8SFJ - chains A and C of the 4 polymer chains in the assembly; structure by electron microscopy, 3.60 A resolution.

[Chain A]
Molecule: CRISPR-associated endonuclease Cas12a
Source organism: Acidaminococcus sp. BV3L6
Notes: EC 3.1.21.1, 4.6.1.22
Reference sequence: U2UMQ6 (CS12A_ACISB); residue numbers follow UniProt; this construct covers 1-1307
Chain sequence (1311 residues; each row starts with the number of its first residue; numbers below 1 keep their minus sign (Gly-3 is residue -3)):
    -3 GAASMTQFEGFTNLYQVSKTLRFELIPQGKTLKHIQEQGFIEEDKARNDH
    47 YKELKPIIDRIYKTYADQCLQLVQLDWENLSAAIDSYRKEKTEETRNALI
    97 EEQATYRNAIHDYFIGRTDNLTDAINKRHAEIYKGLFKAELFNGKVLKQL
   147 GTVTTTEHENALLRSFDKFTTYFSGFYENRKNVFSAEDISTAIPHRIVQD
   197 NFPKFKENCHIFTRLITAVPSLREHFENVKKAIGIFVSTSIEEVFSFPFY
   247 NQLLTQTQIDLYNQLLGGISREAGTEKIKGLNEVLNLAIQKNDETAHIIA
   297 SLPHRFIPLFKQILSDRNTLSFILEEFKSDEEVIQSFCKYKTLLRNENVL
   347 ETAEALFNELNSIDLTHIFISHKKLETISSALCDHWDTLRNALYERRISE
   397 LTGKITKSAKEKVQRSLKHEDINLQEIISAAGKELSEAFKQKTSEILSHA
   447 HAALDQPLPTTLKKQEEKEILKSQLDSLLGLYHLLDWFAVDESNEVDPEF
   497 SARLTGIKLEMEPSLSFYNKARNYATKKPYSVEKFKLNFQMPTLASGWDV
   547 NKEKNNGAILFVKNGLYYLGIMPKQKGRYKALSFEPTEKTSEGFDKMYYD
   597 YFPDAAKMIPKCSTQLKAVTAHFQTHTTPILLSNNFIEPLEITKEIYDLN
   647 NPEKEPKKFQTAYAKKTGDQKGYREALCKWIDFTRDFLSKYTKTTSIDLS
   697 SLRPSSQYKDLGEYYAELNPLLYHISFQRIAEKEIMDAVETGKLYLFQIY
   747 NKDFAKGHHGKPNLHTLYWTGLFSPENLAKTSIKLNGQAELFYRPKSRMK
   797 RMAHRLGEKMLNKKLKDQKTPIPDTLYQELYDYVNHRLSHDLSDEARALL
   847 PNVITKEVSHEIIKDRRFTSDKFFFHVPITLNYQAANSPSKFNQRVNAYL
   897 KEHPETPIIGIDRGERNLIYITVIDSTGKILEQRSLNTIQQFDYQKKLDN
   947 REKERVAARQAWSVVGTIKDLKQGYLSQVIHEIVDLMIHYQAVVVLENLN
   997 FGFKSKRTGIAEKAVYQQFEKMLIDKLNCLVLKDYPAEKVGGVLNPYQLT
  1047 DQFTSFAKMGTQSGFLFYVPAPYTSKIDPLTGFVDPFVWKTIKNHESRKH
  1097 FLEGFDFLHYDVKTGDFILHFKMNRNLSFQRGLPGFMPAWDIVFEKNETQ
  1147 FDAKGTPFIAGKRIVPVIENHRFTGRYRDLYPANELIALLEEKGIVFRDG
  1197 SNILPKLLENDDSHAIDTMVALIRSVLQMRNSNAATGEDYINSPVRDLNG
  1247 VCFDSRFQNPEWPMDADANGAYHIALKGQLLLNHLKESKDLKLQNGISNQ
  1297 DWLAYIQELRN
Disordered / not traced: -3 to 0, 266-273, 314-527, 792-862, 950-962
Construct notes: expression tag (-3 to 0)
UniProt features mapped onto this chain:
  - DNA-binding region: Pro599 to Lys607 (PAM-binding on target DNA), Lys780 to Gly783 (Target DNA), Arg951 to Lys968 (Target DNA), Ser1051 to Ala1053 (Target DNA)
  - region: Met1 to Gly35 (WED-I (OBD-I)), Gln941 to Ala957 (Bridge helix)
  - active site: His800 (For pre-crRNA processing), Lys809 (For pre-crRNA processing), Lys860 (For pre-crRNA processing), Asp908 (For DNase activity of RuvC domain), Glu993 (For DNase activity of RuvC domain), Arg1226 (For DNase activity of nuclease domain), Asp1263 (For DNase activity of RuvC domain)
  - binding site (crRNA): Tyr47 to Lys51, Asn175, Arg176, Lys307 to Leu310, Lys752 to His761, Met806 to Asn808
  - site: Arg18 (Binds crRNA), Thr167 (Binds PAM on target DNA), Arg192 (Binds crRNA), Trp382 (Binds crRNA-target DNA heteroduplex), Lys548 (Binds PAM on target DNA), Lys607 (Binds sequence-specific recognition of both target and non-target strand bases in PAM), His872 (Binds crRNA), Gln1014 (Binds target DNA)
  - mutagenesis: Thr167 (T167A: Wild-type to slightly improved guided indel formation), Arg176 (R176A: Decreased guided indel formation), Arg192 (R192A: Decreased guided indel formation), Trp382 (W382A: Nearly complete loss of guided indel formation), Lys548 (K548A: Decreased guided indel formation), Met604 (M604A: Decreased guided indel formation), Lys607 (K607A: Nearly complete loss of guided indel formation, probable loss of PAM recognition), Lys780 (K780A: Nearly complete loss of guided indel formation), Gly783 (G783P: Complete loss of guided indel formation), Asp908 (D908A: No longer provides resistance to plasmids or phage in E.coli; D908P: Complete loss of guided indel formation; neither DNA strand is cleaved in vitro), Arg951 (R951A: Nearly complete loss of guided indel formation), Arg955 (R955A: Partial loss of guided indel formation), 6 further mutagenesis entries in UniProt
What the authors report for this chain:
  - mutagenesis - F999A, R1003A: unchanged catalytic activity on 20-bp target
  - mutagenesis - F999A, R1003A (14-fold): decreased catalytic activity on 16-bp target
  - mutagenesis - R1003A: unchanged catalytic activity (TS cleavage of the 20-bp target)
  - mutagenesis - R1003A (7-fold): decreased catalytic activity (TS cleavage of the 16-bp target)

[Chain C]
Molecule: 56-nt DNA strand
Sequence (56 nucleotides; numbered -11 to 44; the number before each row is that of its first residue; numbers below 1 keep their minus sign (DA-11 is residue -11)):
   -11 AGCACAGTAGCTACTCCAGTACCGTATCCACTTATCACTAAAAGATCGGA
    39 AGAGCG
Disordered / not traced: -11 to 6, 41-44

[How chain A and chain C interact]
Residue-residue contacts (44):
  Glu174(A) with DC24(C), phosphate contact; DA25(C), sugar contact
  Asn178(A) with DC24(C), sugar contact
  Asp184(A) with DT23(C), phosphate contact
  Ile185(A) with DT23(C), phosphate contact
  Ser186(A) with DA22(C), phosphate contact; DT23(C), hydrogen bond to the phosphate
  Thr187(A) with DA22(C), base contact
  Ser542(A) with DT27(C), sugar contact
  Gly543(A) with DA28(C), phosphate contact
  Trp544(A) with DA28(C), phosphate contact
  Asp545(A) with DA28(C), phosphate contact
  Asn547(A) with DA29(C), hydrogen bond to the phosphate
  Lys548(A) with DA28(C), sugar contact; DA29(C), hydrogen bond to the base
  Tyr597(A) with DT27(C), hydrogen bond to the phosphate; DA28(C), phosphate contact
  Pro599(A) with DT27(C), sugar contact; DA28(C), sugar contact
  Lys603(A) with DC26(C), salt bridge to the phosphate; DT27(C), hydrogen bond to the base
  Lys607(A) with DA29(C), hydrogen bond to the base; DA30(C), hydrogen bond to the sugar
  Leu612(A) with DA30(C), phosphate contact; DA31(C), phosphate contact
  Lys613(A) with DA31(C), hydrogen bond to the phosphate; DG32(C), salt bridge to the phosphate
  Asn631(A) with DA30(C), hydrogen bond to the phosphate
  Tyr687(A) with DA29(C), sugar contact; DA30(C), hydrogen bond to the phosphate
  Lys689(A) with DA29(C), phosphate contact
  Lys780(A) with DT27(C), salt bridge to the phosphate
  Asn782(A) with DC26(C), sugar contact; DT27(C), phosphate contact
  Gly783(A) with DC26(C), hydrogen bond to the phosphate; DT27(C), phosphate contact
  Gln784(A) with DC26(C), sugar contact
  Pro874(A) with DC26(C), base contact
  Ala1010(A) with DT20(C), phosphate contact
  Gln1013(A) with DT21(C), hydrogen bond to the phosphate
  Ser1051(A) with DA22(C), hydrogen bond to the phosphate
  Phe1052(A) with DT21(C), phosphate contact
  Lys1089(A) with DT8(C), phosphate contact
  His1167(A) with DG7(C), base contact
Interface residues without a listed pair, chain A (38 interface residues in all): Ser14, Tyr595, Met604, Cys608, Ala614, Asn1090
Interface residues without a listed pair, chain C (16 interface residues in all): DA9

[Overview]
The interface between chain A and chain C involves 38 residues on one side and 16 on the other, with 13
hydrogen bonds and 3 salt bridges. Polar contacts include Lys548(A)-DA29(C), Lys603(A)-DT27(C) and
Lys607(A)-DA29(C). The paper reports that F999A and R1003A of chain A reduce catalytic activity on 16-bp
target; R1003A of chain A reduces catalytic activity (TS cleavage of the 16-bp target).
Here chain A is CRISPR-associated endonuclease Cas12a (Acidaminococcus sp. BV3L6) and chain C is a 56-nt DNA
strand. Entry 8SFJ (WT CRISPR-Cas12a with a 10bp R-loop) was determined by electron microscopy together with
8SFH, 8SFI, 8SFL, 8SFN, 8SFO, 8SFP, 8SFQ and 8SFR from the same study.
